7UL3 - chains H and L of the 4 polymer chains in the assembly; structure by electron microscopy, 3.00 A resolution.

Chain H:
Molecule: NabFab HC
From: synthetic construct
Amino-acid sequence (239 residues; numbered -2 to 221 plus 19 insertion-coded residues; 4 numbers in that range are skipped by the numbering (no residue carries them; nothing is unmodelled there); the number before each row is that of its first residue; a row labelled like 51A-51E holds insertion residues (51A, then the next letters in order); numbers below 1 keep their minus sign (Glu-2 is residue -2)):
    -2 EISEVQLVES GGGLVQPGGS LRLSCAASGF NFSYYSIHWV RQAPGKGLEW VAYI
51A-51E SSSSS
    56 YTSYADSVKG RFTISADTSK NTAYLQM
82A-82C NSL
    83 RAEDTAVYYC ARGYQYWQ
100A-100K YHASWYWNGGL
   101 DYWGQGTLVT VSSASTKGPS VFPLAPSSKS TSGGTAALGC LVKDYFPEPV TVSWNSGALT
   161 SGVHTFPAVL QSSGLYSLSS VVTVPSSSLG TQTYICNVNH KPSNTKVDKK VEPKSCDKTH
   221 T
Unresolved in the structure: -2 to 1, 51A-51E, 62, 73-75, 128-134, 146-149, 155-162, 173-176, 184-193, 208-209, 214-221
Cystine bridges: Cys22-Cys92, Cys140-Cys196

Chain L:
Molecule: NabFab LC
From: synthetic construct
Amino-acid sequence (215 residues; numbered 0 to 214; the number before each row is that of its first residue; numbering starts at 0):
     0 SDIQMTQSPS SLSASVGDRV TITCRASQSV SSAVAWYQQK PGKAPKLLIY SASSLYSGVP
    60 SRFSGSRSGT DFTLTISSLQ PEDFATYYCQ QSSSSLITFG QGTKVEIKRT VAAPSVFIFP
   120 PSDSQLKSGT ASVVCLLNNF YPREAKVQWK VDNALQSGNS QESVTEQDSK DSTYSLSSTL
   180 TLSKADYEKH KVYACEVTHQ GLSSPVTKSF NRGEC
Unresolved in the structure: 0-4, 7-8, 19, 26-29, 67, 212-214
Cystine bridges: Cys23-Cys88, Cys134-Cys194

How chain H and chain L interact:
Residue-residue contacts (54):
  Gln39(H) - Gln38(L)  hydrogen bond
  Gln39(H) - Tyr87(L)  hydrogen bond
  Gly44(H) - Tyr87(L)
  Leu45(H) - Tyr87(L)
  Leu45(H) - Phe98(L)
  Trp47(H) - Leu95(L)  hydrophobic
  Trp47(H) - Ile96(L)  hydrophobic
  Trp47(H) - Phe98(L)  hydrophobic
  Ser58(H) - Ser94(L)
  Tyr91(H) - Gln38(L)
  Tyr91(H) - Lys42(L)  hydrogen bond (side chain-backbone)
  Trp99(H) - Ser94(L)
  Trp99(H) - Ile96(L)  hydrophobic
  Ser100D(H) - Ser31(L)
  Ser100D(H) - Ala32(L)
  Trp100E(H) - Ser30(L)
  Trp100E(H) - Ala32(L)  hydrogen bond (backbone-backbone)
  Tyr100F(H) - Ser50(L)
  Trp100G(H) - Ser50(L)
  Asn100H(H) - Ala32(L)  hydrogen bond (side chain-backbone)
  Asn100H(H) - Val33(L)
  Asn100H(H) - Ala34(L)
  Asn100H(H) - Tyr49(L)
  Asn100H(H) - Ser50(L)  hydrogen bond (backbone-backbone)
  Asn100H(H) - Gln89(L)  hydrogen bond (side chain-backbone)
  Gly100I(H) - Tyr49(L)
  Gly100J(H) - Tyr36(L)
  Leu100K(H) - Tyr36(L)  hydrogen bond (backbone-side chain)
  Asp101(H) - Tyr55(L)
  Trp103(H) - Tyr36(L)
  Trp103(H) - Pro44(L)
  Gly104(H) - Ala43(L)
  Phe122(H) - Ser121(L)
  Phe122(H) - Gln124(L)
  Pro123(H) - Ser121(L)
  Leu124(H) - Phe118(L)  hydrophobic
  Ala125(H) - Phe118(L)
  Ala137(H) - Phe118(L)
  Lys143(H) - Thr129(L)
  His164(H) - Asn137(L)
  Thr165(H) - Thr164(L)
  Phe166(H) - Leu135(L)  hydrophobic
  Phe166(H) - Ser162(L)
  Phe166(H) - Thr164(L)
  Phe166(H) - Ser174(L)
  Phe166(H) - Leu175(L)
  Phe166(H) - Ser176(L)
  Pro167(H) - Ser162(L)  hydrogen bond (backbone-side chain)
  Pro167(H) - Val163(L)
  Pro167(H) - Thr164(L)
  Val169(H) - Gln160(L)
  Val169(H) - Ser162(L)
  Leu170(H) - Gln160(L)  hydrogen bond (backbone-side chain)
  Thr183(H) - Asn137(L)  hydrogen bond
Other interface residues (no listed pair), chain H (40 interface residues in all): Val37, Lys43, Glu46, Tyr102, Ser127, Thr135, Leu141, Gln171, Val181
Other interface residues (no listed pair), chain L (41 interface residues in all): Leu46, Ser91, Phe116, Ile117, Pro119, Ser131, Val133, Asn138, Asp167

In short:
40 residues of chain H and 41 residues of chain L are in contact, with 11 hydrogen bonds. Among the polar
pairs are Gln39(H)-Gln38(L), Gln39(H)-Tyr87(L) and Tyr91(H)-Lys42(L).
Chain H is NabFab HC and chain L is NabFab LC, both from synthetic construct; the structure, CryoEM Structure
of Inactive H2R Bound to Famotidine, Nb6M, and NabFab, was determined by electron microscopy (same publication
as 7UL2, 7UL4 and 7UL5).
